PDB entry 8DCS | electron microscopy, 2.50 A resolution | chains B and A of the 5 polymer chains in the assembly

Chain B:
Name: Guanine nucleotide-binding protein G(I)/G(S)/G(T) subunit beta-1
Source organism: Bos taurus
Reference sequence: P62871 (GBB1_BOVIN); numbering as in UniProt (aligned over 2-340)
Chain sequence (339 residues; numbered 2 to 340; the number before each row is that of its first residue):
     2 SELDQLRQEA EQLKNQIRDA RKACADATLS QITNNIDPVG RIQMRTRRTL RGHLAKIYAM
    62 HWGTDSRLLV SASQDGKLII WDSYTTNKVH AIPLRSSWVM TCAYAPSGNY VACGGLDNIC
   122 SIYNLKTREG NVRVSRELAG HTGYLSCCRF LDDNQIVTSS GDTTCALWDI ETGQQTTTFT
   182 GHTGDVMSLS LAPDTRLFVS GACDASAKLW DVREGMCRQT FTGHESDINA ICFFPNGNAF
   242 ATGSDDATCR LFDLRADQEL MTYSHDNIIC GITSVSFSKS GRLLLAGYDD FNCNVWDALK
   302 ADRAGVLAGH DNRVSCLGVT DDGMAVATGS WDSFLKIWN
Disordered / not traced: 2
Swiss-Prot annotation at these positions:
  - modified residue: Ser2 (N-acetylserine), His266 (Phosphohistidine)

Chain A:
Name: Guanine nucleotide-binding protein G(s) subunit alpha isoforms short
Source organism: Bos taurus
Reference sequence: P04896 (GNAS2_BOVIN), isoform P04896-2; numbering as in UniProt (aligned over 1-380)
Chain sequence (384 residues; numbered -3 to 380; the number before each row is that of its first residue; numbers below 1 keep their minus sign (Gly-3 is residue -3)):
    -3 GPLAMGCLGN SKTEDQRNEE KGQREANKKI EKQLQKDKQV YRATHRLLLL GAGESGKSTI
    57 VKQMRILHVN GFNGDSEKAT KVQDIKNNLK EAIETIVAAM SNLVPPVELA NPENQFRVDY
   117 ILSVMNVPDF DFPPEFYEHA KALWEDEGVR ACYERSNEYQ LIDCAQYFLD KIDVIKQDDY
   177 VPSDQDLLRC RVLTSGIFET KFQVDKVNFH MFDVGGQRDE RRKWIQCFND VTAIIFVVAS
   237 SSYNMVIRED NQTNRLQEAL NLFKSIWNNR WLRTISVILF LNKQDLLAEK VLAGKSKIED
   297 YFPEFARYTT PEDATPEPGE DPRVTRAKYF IRDEFLRIST ASGDGRHYCY PHFTCAVDTE
   357 NIRRVFNDCR DIIQRMHLRQ YELL
Disordered / not traced: -3 to 14, 48-190, 239-246, 289-292, 308-316, 351-352
Sequence notes: expression tag (-3 to 0); conflict Gly18 (Ala in P04896), Ser72 (Gly in P04896)
Swiss-Prot annotation at these positions:
  - region: Arg42 to Thr55 (G1 motif)
  - binding site (GTP): Gly47 to Thr55
  - binding site (Mg(2+)): Ser54
  - lipidation: Gly2 (N-palmitoyl glycine), Cys3 (S-palmitoyl cysteine)

How chain B and chain A interact:
Contacting residue pairs (60):
  Leu55(B) - Lys34(A)
  Leu55(B) - Tyr37(A)  hydrophobic
  Ala56(B) - Tyr37(A)
  Lys57(B) - Cys223(A)  hydrogen bond (side chain-backbone)
  Lys57(B) - Asn225(A)  hydrogen bond
  Lys57(B) - Asp226(A)  salt bridge
  Tyr59(B) - Gln222(A)
  Tyr59(B) - Cys223(A)  hydrogen bond
  Gln75(B) - Cys223(A)
  Lys78(B) - Asp33(A)  salt bridge
  Asp83(B) - Gln19(A)  hydrogen bond
  Thr86(B) - Gln19(A)
  Asn88(B) - Gln19(A)
  Asn88(B) - Asn23(A)  hydrogen bond
  Lys89(B) - Asn23(A)  hydrogen bond (backbone-side chain)
  Lys89(B) - Ile26(A)
  Lys89(B) - Glu27(A)  salt bridge
  Lys89(B) - Leu30(A)
  Val90(B) - Ile26(A)
  His91(B) - Ile26(A)
  Ala92(B) - Ile26(A)
  Ser97(B) - Glu195(A)
  Trp99(B) - Ile193(A)
  Trp99(B) - Phe208(A)
  Trp99(B) - Cys223(A)
  Trp99(B) - Phe224(A)  hydrophobic
  Met101(B) - Cys223(A)  hydrophobic
  Leu117(B) - Gly192(A)
  Leu117(B) - Ile193(A)  hydrogen bond (backbone-backbone)
  Leu117(B) - Gln213(A)
  Leu117(B) - Trp220(A)  hydrophobic
  Leu117(B) - Phe224(A)  hydrophobic
  Asp118(B) - Ser191(A)
  Asp118(B) - Gly192(A)
  Asn119(B) - Gly192(A)
  Asn119(B) - Gly212(A)  hydrogen bond (side chain-backbone)
  Asn119(B) - Gln213(A)  hydrogen bond
  Thr143(B) - Gly212(A)
  Gly144(B) - Gln213(A)
  Tyr145(B) - Gln213(A)  hydrogen bond (backbone-side chain)
  Tyr145(B) - Lys219(A)
  Tyr145(B) - Trp220(A)  hydrophobic
  Gly162(B) - Arg214(A)  hydrogen bond (backbone-side chain)
  Thr164(B) - Arg214(A)
  Asp186(B) - Arg214(A)  salt bridge
  Asp186(B) - Glu216(A)
  Met188(B) - Lys219(A)
  Cys204(B) - Arg218(A)  hydrogen bond (backbone-side chain)
  Cys204(B) - Lys219(A)
  Asp228(B) - Arg218(A)  salt bridge
  Asp228(B) - Lys219(A)  salt bridge
  Asn230(B) - Lys219(A)  hydrogen bond
  Asp246(B) - Lys219(A)  salt bridge
  Asp290(B) - Arg266(A)
  Asp290(B) - Trp267(A)
  Arg314(B) - Gln222(A)  hydrogen bond
  Arg314(B) - Trp267(A)
  Trp332(B) - Gln222(A)
  Trp332(B) - Asn225(A)
  Trp332(B) - Trp267(A)  hydrophobic
Also at the interface, not in a pair above, chain B (40 interface residues in all): Gly53, Asp76, Thr87, Asp163, Thr184, Gly185, Phe292
Also at the interface, not in a pair above, chain A (29 interface residues in all): Arg42, Val227

In short:
Chain B and chain A form an interface of 40 and 29 residues respectively, with 14 hydrogen bonds and 7 salt
bridges. Polar pairs include Lys57(B)-Asp226(A), Lys78(B)-Asp33(A) and Lys89(B)-Glu27(A). Curated annotation
(UniProt) lists 9 GTP-binding residues and Mg2+-binding residue Ser54(A) on chain A.
Chain B is Guanine nucleotide-binding protein G(I)/G(S)/G(T) subunit beta-1 and chain A is Guanine
nucleotide-binding protein G(s) subunit alpha isoforms short, both from Bos taurus; the structure, Cryo-EM
structure of cyanopindolol-bound beta1-adrenergic receptor in complex with heterotrimeric Gs-protein, was
determined by electron microscopy together with 8DCR from the same study.
